PDB entry 9MQL | electron microscopy, 2.96 A resolution | chain A

Chain A:
Molecule: Kappa-Opioid Receptor
Organism: Mus musculus
Chain sequence (388 residues; numbered -7 to 380; the number before each row is that of its first residue; numbers below 1 keep their minus sign (Asp-7 is residue -7)):
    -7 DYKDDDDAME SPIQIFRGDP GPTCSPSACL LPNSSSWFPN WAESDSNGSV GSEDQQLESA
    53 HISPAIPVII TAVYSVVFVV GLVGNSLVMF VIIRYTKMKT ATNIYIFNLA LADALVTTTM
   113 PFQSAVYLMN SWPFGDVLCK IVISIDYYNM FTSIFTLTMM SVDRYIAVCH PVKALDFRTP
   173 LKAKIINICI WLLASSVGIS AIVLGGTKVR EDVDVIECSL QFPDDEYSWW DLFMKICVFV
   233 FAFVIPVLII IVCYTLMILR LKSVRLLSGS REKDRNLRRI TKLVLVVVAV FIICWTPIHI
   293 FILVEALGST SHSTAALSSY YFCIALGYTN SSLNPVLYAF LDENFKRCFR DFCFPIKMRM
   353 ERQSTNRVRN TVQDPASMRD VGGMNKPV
Disordered / not traced: -7 to 56, 301-306, 348-380
Disulfide bonds: Cys131-Cys210
Residues lining bound ligands: A1BNM (methyl (1S,3R,4S,6S,8M)-2-[(1-ethyl-1H-pyrazol-4-yl)methyl]-8-(3-hydroxyphenyl)-3,4-dimethyl-2-azabicyclo[2.2.2]oct-7-ene-6-carboxylate): Tyr66, Gln115, Val118, Asp138, Tyr139, Met142, Lys227, Val230, Trp287, Ile290, His291, Ile294, Tyr312, Tyr313, Ile316, Gly319, Tyr320
From the paper describing this entry:
  - binding site for A1BNM: Asp138, Trp287, Tyr320
  - conformationally variable residues (side-chain flip): Gln115, Asp138
  - contacts within the chain: Gln115-Asp138 (hydrogen bond), Gln115-Tyr320 (hydrogen bond)

In short:
Ligands of chain A: compound A1BNM. From the paper: a binding site for A1BNM at Asp138, Trp287 and Tyr320;
conformational variability at Gln115 and Asp138.
Chain A is Kappa-Opioid Receptor (Mus musculus); the structure, Locally-Refined Inactive Kappa-Opioid Receptor
with Nb6M, NabFab, and isoquinuclidine compound #020_E1, was determined by electron microscopy together with
9MQH, 9MQI, 9MQJ and 9MQK from the same study.
